PDB entry 7MSZ | electron microscopy, 3.10 A resolution | chains A and D of the 55 polymer chains in the assembly

== Chain A ==
Molecule: 23S rRNA
Organism: Mycobacterium tuberculosis (strain ATCC 25618 / H37Rv)
Sequence (3138 nucleotides; row label = number of the first residue in the row):
     1 UUGUAAGUGU CUAAGGGCGC AUGGUGGAUG CCUUGGCAUC GAGAGCCGAU GAAGGACGUG
    61 GGAGGCUGCG AUAUGCCUCG GGGAGCUGUC AACCGAGCGU GGAUCCGAGG AUUUCCGAAU
   121 GGGGAAACCC AGCACGAGUG AUGUCGUGCU ACCCGCAUCU GAAUAUAUAG GGUGCGGGAG
   181 GGAACGCGGG GAAGUGAAAC AUCUCAGUAC CCGUAGGAGG AGAAAACAAU UGUGAUUCCG
   241 CAAGUAGUGG CGAGCGAACG CGGAACAGGC UAAACCGCAC GCAUGGGUAA CCGGGUAGGG
   301 GUUGUGUGUG CGGGGUUGUG GGAGGAUAUG UCUCAGCGCU ACCCGGCUGA GAGGCAGUCA
   361 GAAAGUGUCG UGGUUAGCGG AAGUGGCCUG GGAUGGUCUG CCGUAGACGG UGAGAGCCCG
   421 GUACGCGAAA ACCCGGCACC UGCCUAGUAU CAAUUCCCGA GUAGCAGCGG GCCCGUGGAA
   481 UCCGCUGUGA AUCCGCCGGG ACCACCCGGU AAGCCUAAAU ACUCCUCGAU GACCGAUAGC
   541 GGAUUAGUAC CGUGAGGGAA UGGUGAAAAG UACCCCGGGA GGGGAGUGAA AGAGUACCUG
   601 AAACCGUGUG CCUACAAUCC GUCAGAGCCU CCUUUUCCUC UCCGGAGGAG GGUGGUGAUG
   661 GCGUGCCUUU UGAAGAAUGA GCCUGCGAGU CAGGGACAUG UCGCAAGGUU AACCCGUGUG
   721 GGGUAGCCGC AGCGAAAGCG AGUCUGAAUA GGGCGACCCA CACGCGCAUA CGCGCGUGUG
   781 AAUAGUGGCG UGUUCUGGAC CCGAAGCGGA GUGAUCUACC CAUGGCCAGG GUGAAGCGCG
   841 GGUAAGACCG CGUGGAGGCC CGAACCCACU UAGGUUGAAG ACUGAGGGGA UGAGCUGUGG
   901 GUAGGGGUGA AAGGCCAAUC AAACUCCGUG AUAGCUGGUU CUCCCCGAAA UGCAUUUAGG
   961 UGCAGCGUUG CGUGGUUCAC CGCGGAGGUA GAGCUACUGG AUGGCCGAUG GGCCCUACUA
  1021 GGUUACUGAC GUCAGCCAAA CUCCGAAUGC CGUGGUGUAA AGCGUGGCAG UGAGACGGCG
  1081 GGGGAUAAGC UCCGUACGUC GAAAGGGAAA CAGCCCAGAU CGCCGGCUAA GGCCCCCAAG
  1141 CGUGUGCUAA GUGGGAAAGG AUGUGCAGUC GCAAAGACAA CCAGGAGGUU GGCUUAGAAG
  1201 CAGCCACCCU UGAAAGAGUG CGUAAUAGCU CACUGGUCAA GUGAUUGUGC GCCGAUAAUG
  1261 UAGCGGGGCU CAAGCACACC GCCGAAGCCG CGGCACAUCC ACCUUGUGGU GGGUGUGGGU
  1321 AGGGGAGCGU CCCUCAUUCA GCGAAGCCAC CGGGUGACCG GUGGUGGAGG GUGGGGGAGU
  1381 GAGAAUGCAG GCAUGAGUAG CGACAAGGCA AGUGAGAACC UUGCCCGCCG AAAGACCAAG
  1441 GGUUCCUGGG CCAGGCCAGU CCGCCCAGGG UGAGUCGGGA CCUAAGGCGA GGCCGACAGG
  1501 CGUAGUCGAU GGACAACGGG UUGAUAUUCC CGUACCCGUG UGUGGGCGCC CGUGACGAAU
  1561 CAGCGGUACU AACCACCCAA AACCGGAUCG AUCACUCCCC UUCGGGGGUG UGGAGUUCUG
  1621 GGGCUGCGUG GGAACUUCGC UGGUAGUAGU CAAGCGAAGG GGUGACGCAG GAAGGUAGCC
  1681 GUACCAGUCA GUGGUAACAC UGGGGCAAGC CGGUAGGGAG AGCGAUAGGC AAAUCCGUCG
  1741 CUCACUAAUC CUGAGAGGUG ACGCAUAGCC GGUUGAGGCG AAUUCGGUGA UCCUCUGCUG
  1801 CCAAGAAAAG CCUCUAGCGA GCACACACAC GGCCCGUACC CCAAACCGAC ACAGGUGGUC
  1861 AGGUAGAGCA UACCAAGGCG UACGAGAUAA CUAUGGUUAA GGAACUCGGC AAAAUGCCCC
  1921 CGUAACUUCG GGAGAAGGGG GACCGGAAUA UCGUGAACAC CCUUGCGGUG GGAGCGGGAU
  1981 CCGGUCGCAG AAACCAGUGA GGAGCGACUG UUUACUAAAA ACACAGGUCC GUGCGAAGUC
  2041 GCAAGACGAU GUAUACGGAC UGACGCCUGC CCGGUGCUGG AAGGUUAAGA GGACCCGUUA
  2101 ACCCGCAAGG GUGAAGCGGA GAAUUUAAGC CCCAGUAAAC GGCGGUGGUA ACUAUAACCA
  2161 UCCUAAGGUA GCGAAAUUCC UUGUCGGGUA AGUUCCGACC UGCACGAAUG GCGUAACGAC
  2221 UUCUCAACUG UCUCAACCAU AGACUCGGCG AAAUUGCACU ACGAGUAAAG AUGCUCGUUA
  2281 CGCGCGGCAG GACGAAAAGA CCCCGGGACC UUCACUACAA CUUGGUAUUG AUGUUCGGUA
  2341 CGGUUUGUGU AGGAUAGGUG GGAGACUGUG AAACCUCGAC GCCAGUUGGG GCGGAGUCGU
  2401 UGUUGAAAUA CCACUCUGAU CGUAUUGGGC AUCUAACCUC GAACCCUGAA UCGGGUUUAG
  2461 GGACAGUGCC UGGCGGGUAG UUUAACUGGG GCGGUUGCCU CCUAAAAUGU AACGGAGGCG
  2521 CCCAAAGGUU CCCUCAACCU GGACGGCAAU CAGGUGGCGA GUGUAAAUGC ACAAGGGAGC
  2581 UUGACUGCGA GACUUACAAG UCAAGCAGGG ACGAAAGUCG GGAUUAGUGA UCCGGCACCC
  2641 CCGAGUGGAA GGGGUGUCGC UCAACGGAUA AAAGGUACCC CGGGGAUAAC AGGCUGAUCU
  2701 UCCCCAAGAG UCCAUAUCGA CGGGAUGGUU UGGCACCUCG AUGUCGGCUC GUCGCAUCCU
  2761 GGGGCUGGAG CAGGUCCCAA GGGUUGGGCU GUUCGCCCAU UAAAGCGGCA CGCGAGCUGG
  2821 GUUUAGAACG UCGUGAGACA GUUCGGUCUC UAUCCGCCGC GCGCGUCAGA AACUUGAGGA
  2881 AACCUGUCCC UAGUACGAGA GGACCGGGAC GGACGAACCU CUGGUGCACC AGUUGUCCCG
  2941 CCAGGGGCAC CGCUGGAUAG CCACGUUCGG UCAGGAUAAC CGCUGAAAGC AUCUAAGCGG
  3001 GAAACCUUCU CCAAGAUCAG GUUUCUCACC CACUUGGUGG GAUAAGGCCC CCCGCAGAAC
  3061 ACGGGUUCAA UAGGUCAGAC CUGGAAGCUC AGUAAUGGGU GUAGGGAACU GGUGCUAACC
  3121 GGCCGAAAAC UUACAACA
Not modelled in the structure: 1-4, 1013-1022, 3133-3138
Modified / non-standard residues: 5MU (5-methyluridine 5'-monophosphate) at position 2177; OMG (o2'-methylguanosine-5'-monophosphate) at position 2791
Bound ions: Mg2+ site 1: C31, G1370; Mg2+ site 2: C46, G217; Mg2+ site 3: G60, G65, U89; Mg2+ site 4 near U72 (its only coordinating residue here); Mg2+ site 5 near U120 (its only coordinating residue here); Mg2+ site 6: A162, U166; Mg2+ site 7 near A179 (its only coordinating residue here); Mg2+ site 8: G194, U2481; Mg2+ site 9: U195, U204; Mg2+ site 10: A199, C200; Mg2+ site 11 near G220 (its only coordinating residue here); Mg2+ site 12 near A224 (its only coordinating residue here); 155 more Mg2+ sites not listed
Small-molecule neighbours: N-formylmethionine (FME): G2299, A2300, C2301, A2689, U2823

== Chain D ==
Protein: 50S ribosomal protein L3
Organism: Mycobacterium tuberculosis (strain ATCC 25618 / H37Rv)
UniProt: P9WH87 (RL3_MYCTU); residues 1-217 here = UniProt positions 1-217
Amino-acid sequence (217 residues; row label = number of the first residue in the row):
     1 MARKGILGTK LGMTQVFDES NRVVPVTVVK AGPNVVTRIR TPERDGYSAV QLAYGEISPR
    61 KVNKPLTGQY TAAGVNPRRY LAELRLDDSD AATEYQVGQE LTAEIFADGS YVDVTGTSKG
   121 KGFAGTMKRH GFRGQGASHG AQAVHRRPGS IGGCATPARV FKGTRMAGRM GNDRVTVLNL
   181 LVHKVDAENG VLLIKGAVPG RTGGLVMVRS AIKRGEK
Not modelled in the structure: 1, 215-217

== Interface between chain A and chain D ==
Pairs across the interface (196; chain A residue first):
  A872(A) with Gly-140(D), phosphate contact
  G873(A) with Gln-142(D), phosphate contact; Ala-143(D), phosphate contact
  U875(A) with Gln-142(D), hydrogen bond to the base
  U1259(A) with Thr-156(D), base contact; Pro-157(D), base contact; Arg-159(D), hydrogen bond to the base; Phe-161(D), base contact
  A1889(A) with Phe-123(D), hydrogen bond to the sugar
  A1890(A) with Phe-123(D), sugar contact; Ala-124(D), sugar contact; Gly-125(D), hydrogen bond to the sugar; Ala-167(D), sugar contact
  C1891(A) with Arg-146(D), salt bridge to the phosphate; Arg-147(D), phosphate contact
  U1892(A) with Ala-143(D), sugar contact; Val-144(D), phosphate contact; His-145(D), hydrogen bond to the phosphate; Arg-146(D), hydrogen bond to the phosphate; Arg-147(D), phosphate contact
  A1893(A) with Ala-143(D), phosphate contact; His-145(D), salt bridge to the phosphate
  C1905(A) with His-139(D), hydrogen bond to the base
  G1908(A) with His-139(D), base contact
  C1910(A) with Ser-138(D), hydrogen bond to the base; His-139(D), hydrogen bond to the base
  U2231(A) with Ser-138(D), sugar contact; His-139(D), sugar contact
  C2232(A) with Ala-137(D), phosphate contact
  A2235(A) with Met-127(D), sugar contact; Arg-133(D), phosphate contact
  A2236(A) with Met-127(D), phosphate contact; Arg-146(D), salt bridge to the phosphate
  C2237(A) with Lys-128(D), salt bridge to the phosphate
  C2262(A) with Arg-159(D), hydrogen bond to the phosphate
  G2263(A) with Arg-159(D), salt bridge to the phosphate
  G2286(A) with Phe-123(D), base contact
  G2287(A) with Met-166(D), hydrogen bond to the base
  C2288(A) with Pro-148(D), phosphate contact; Ile-151(D), sugar contact; Met-166(D), base contact
  A2289(A) with Arg-147(D), salt bridge to the phosphate; Gly-149(D), sugar contact; Ile-151(D), sugar contact
  G2290(A) with Gly-149(D), phosphate contact; Ser-150(D), phosphate contact; Ile-151(D), hydrogen bond to the phosphate; Gly-152(D), sugar contact; Gly-153(D), sugar contact; Cys-154(D), hydrogen bond to the sugar; Pro-157(D), hydrogen bond to the sugar; Ala-158(D), hydrogen bond to the base; Arg-159(D), base contact; Val-160(D), base contact
  G2291(A) with Cys-154(D), phosphate contact; Ala-155(D), sugar contact; Ala-158(D), sugar contact
  U2749(A) with Arg-133(D), phosphate contact; Gly-134(D), sugar contact; Gln-135(D), sugar contact; Pro-148(D), hydrogen bond to the sugar; Gly-149(D), base contact; Ser-150(D), hydrogen bond to the base
  C2750(A) with Phe-132(D), phosphate contact; Arg-133(D), salt bridge to the phosphate; Pro-148(D), sugar contact; Ser-150(D), hydrogen bond to the sugar
  G2751(A) with Phe-132(D), phosphate contact; Arg-165(D), salt bridge to the phosphate
  C2809(A) with Thr-156(D), hydrogen bond to the sugar
  A2810(A) with Cys-154(D), phosphate contact; Ala-155(D), base contact; Thr-156(D), phosphate contact
  G2812(A) with Ser-150(D), base contact; Gly-152(D), hydrogen bond to the base; Gly-153(D), sugar contact; Cys-154(D), hydrogen bond to the sugar
  C2813(A) with Ser-150(D), hydrogen bond to the sugar; Gly-153(D), sugar contact; Cys-154(D), sugar contact
  G2816(A) with Gln-135(D), base contact; Val-144(D), sugar contact; Arg-147(D), salt bridge to the phosphate; Gly-149(D), base contact
  C2817(A) with Ala-141(D), sugar contact; Gln-142(D), phosphate contact; Val-144(D), sugar contact
  U2818(A) with His-139(D), phosphate contact; Gly-140(D), sugar contact; Ala-141(D), sugar contact; Gln-142(D), phosphate contact
  U2849(A) with Gln-142(D), phosphate contact
  G2856(A) with Arg-159(D), sugar contact; Val-160(D), hydrogen bond to the sugar
  C2857(A) with Val-160(D), sugar contact; Lys-162(D), phosphate contact; Gly-163(D), phosphate contact; Thr-164(D), sugar contact; Met-166(D), base contact
  C2858(A) with Arg-129(D), phosphate contact; Lys-162(D), phosphate contact; Gly-163(D), hydrogen bond to the phosphate; Thr-164(D), sugar contact; Met-166(D), hydrogen bond to the sugar; Ala-167(D), hydrogen bond to the sugar
  G2859(A) with Arg-129(D), salt bridge to the phosphate; Gly-168(D), sugar contact; Arg-169(D), hydrogen bond to the sugar
  C2860(A) with Arg-169(D), sugar contact
  A2871(A) with Asn-63(D), sugar contact; Gln-69(D), base contact
  A2872(A) with Gln-69(D), hydrogen bond to the base
  C2873(A) with Arg-40(D), hydrogen bond to the base; Gln-51(D), hydrogen bond to the sugar; Leu-81(D), sugar contact; Ala-82(D), phosphate contact; Glu-83(D), hydrogen bond to the sugar
  U2874(A) with Tyr-47(D), hydrogen bond to the sugar; Ala-82(D), phosphate contact; Glu-83(D), hydrogen bond to the phosphate
  U2875(A) with Tyr-47(D), sugar contact; Arg-85(D), salt bridge to the phosphate
  G2876(A) with Arg-85(D), salt bridge to the phosphate
  A2917(A) with Ser-118(D), phosphate contact; Val-175(D), sugar contact; Pro-199(D), sugar contact
  C2918(A) with Lys-10(D), hydrogen bond to the phosphate; Met-13(D), hydrogen bond to the sugar; Ser-118(D), phosphate contact; Lys-119(D), hydrogen bond to the phosphate; Lys-121(D), salt bridge to the phosphate; Ala-197(D), sugar contact; Val-198(D), sugar contact; Pro-199(D), sugar contact; Gly-200(D), phosphate contact
  C2919(A) with Lys-10(D), salt bridge to the phosphate; Met-13(D), sugar contact; Lys-119(D), salt bridge to the phosphate
  U2920(A) with Met-13(D), base contact; Gln-15(D), sugar contact; Pro-25(D), base contact
  C2921(A) with Gln-15(D), sugar contact
  C2961(A) with Lys-119(D), salt bridge to the phosphate; Lys-128(D), phosphate contact
  C2962(A) with Lys-121(D), salt bridge to the phosphate; Lys-128(D), salt bridge to the phosphate
  U2966(A) with Pro-25(D), sugar contact
  U2967(A) with Leu-180(D), sugar contact; Lys-195(D), hydrogen bond to the sugar; Gly-196(D), sugar contact; Ala-197(D), sugar contact
  C2968(A) with Leu-178(D), hydrogen bond to the sugar; Asn-179(D), sugar contact
  G2969(A) with Asn-179(D), hydrogen bond to the phosphate; Lys-213(D), phosphate contact
  G2970(A) with Lys-213(D), salt bridge to the phosphate
  U2971(A) with Lys-213(D), base contact
  C3009(A) with Ile-212(D), sugar contact; Lys-213(D), sugar contact
  U3010(A) with Thr-176(D), hydrogen bond to the phosphate
  C3011(A) with Arg-174(D), salt bridge to the phosphate; Thr-176(D), hydrogen bond to the phosphate
  C3012(A) with Arg-174(D), phosphate contact
  U3022(A) with Arg-38(D), hydrogen bond to the sugar; Arg-40(D), hydrogen bond to the base; Arg-44(D), sugar contact; Asp-45(D), hydrogen bond to the sugar
  U3023(A) with Arg-38(D), hydrogen bond to the sugar; Arg-44(D), salt bridge to the phosphate; Gln-69(D), hydrogen bond to the base
  U3024(A) with Pro-65(D), hydrogen bond to the sugar; Gly-68(D), sugar contact; Gln-69(D), hydrogen bond to the sugar
  C3025(A) with Lys-64(D), phosphate contact; Pro-65(D), sugar contact
  A3045(A) with Lys-64(D), phosphate contact
  G3046(A) with Asn-63(D), phosphate contact; Lys-64(D), hydrogen bond to the phosphate
  G3047(A) with Asn-63(D), phosphate contact
  C3055(A) with Arg-201(D), sugar contact
  A3056(A) with Gly-120(D), phosphate contact; Asn-172(D), hydrogen bond to the phosphate; Arg-201(D), salt bridge to the phosphate
  G3057(A) with Gly-120(D), phosphate contact; Lys-121(D), phosphate contact; Gly-122(D), hydrogen bond to the phosphate; Arg-169(D), sugar contact; Asn-172(D), phosphate contact
  A3058(A) with Phe-123(D), phosphate contact; Arg-169(D), phosphate contact
  G3064(A) with Arg-79(D), salt bridge to the phosphate
  G3065(A) with Lys-61(D), salt bridge to the phosphate; Arg-79(D), salt bridge to the phosphate
  U3066(A) with Lys-61(D), phosphate contact
  C3068(A) with Arg-60(D), hydrogen bond to the sugar
  A3069(A) with Arg-60(D), sugar contact
Other interface residues (no listed pair), chain A (94 interface residues in all): G874, G1260, U1906, A1911, G2270, C2748, G2819, A2870, A2916, G2960, G3021, U3026, C3060, A3061
Other interface residues (no listed pair), chain D (93 interface residues in all): Thr-14, Leu-66, Thr-115, Gly-136, Val-177, Thr-202, Arg-209

== Summary ==
The interface between chain A and chain D involves 94 residues on one side and 93 on the other; the contacts
include 52 hydrogen bonds and 25 salt bridges. Polar pairs include U875(A)/Gln-142(D), U1259(A)/Arg-159(D) and
C1905(A)/His-139(D). Ligands of chain A: N-formylmethionine.
Chain A is 23S rRNA and chain D is 50S ribosomal protein L3, both from Mycobacterium tuberculosis (strain ATCC
25618 / H37Rv); the structure, Mtb 70SIC in complex with MtbEttA at Trans_R1 state, was determined by electron
microscopy together with 7MSC, 7MSH, 7MSM, 7MT2, 7MT3 and 7MT7 from the same study.
